Entry 8JRO (electron microscopy, 3.01 A resolution); this record covers chains C and A of the 4 polymer chains in the assembly.

Chain C (and A):
Protein: Ubiquitin-protein ligase E3A
Organism: Homo sapiens
Notes: EC 2.3.2.26; chain A of this document is another copy of the same molecule, construct and numbering; everything in this record applies to it too
UniProtKB: Q05086 (UBE3A_HUMAN); residue numbers follow UniProt; this construct covers 1-875
Chain sequence (875 residues; numbered 1 to 875; the number before each row is that of its first residue):
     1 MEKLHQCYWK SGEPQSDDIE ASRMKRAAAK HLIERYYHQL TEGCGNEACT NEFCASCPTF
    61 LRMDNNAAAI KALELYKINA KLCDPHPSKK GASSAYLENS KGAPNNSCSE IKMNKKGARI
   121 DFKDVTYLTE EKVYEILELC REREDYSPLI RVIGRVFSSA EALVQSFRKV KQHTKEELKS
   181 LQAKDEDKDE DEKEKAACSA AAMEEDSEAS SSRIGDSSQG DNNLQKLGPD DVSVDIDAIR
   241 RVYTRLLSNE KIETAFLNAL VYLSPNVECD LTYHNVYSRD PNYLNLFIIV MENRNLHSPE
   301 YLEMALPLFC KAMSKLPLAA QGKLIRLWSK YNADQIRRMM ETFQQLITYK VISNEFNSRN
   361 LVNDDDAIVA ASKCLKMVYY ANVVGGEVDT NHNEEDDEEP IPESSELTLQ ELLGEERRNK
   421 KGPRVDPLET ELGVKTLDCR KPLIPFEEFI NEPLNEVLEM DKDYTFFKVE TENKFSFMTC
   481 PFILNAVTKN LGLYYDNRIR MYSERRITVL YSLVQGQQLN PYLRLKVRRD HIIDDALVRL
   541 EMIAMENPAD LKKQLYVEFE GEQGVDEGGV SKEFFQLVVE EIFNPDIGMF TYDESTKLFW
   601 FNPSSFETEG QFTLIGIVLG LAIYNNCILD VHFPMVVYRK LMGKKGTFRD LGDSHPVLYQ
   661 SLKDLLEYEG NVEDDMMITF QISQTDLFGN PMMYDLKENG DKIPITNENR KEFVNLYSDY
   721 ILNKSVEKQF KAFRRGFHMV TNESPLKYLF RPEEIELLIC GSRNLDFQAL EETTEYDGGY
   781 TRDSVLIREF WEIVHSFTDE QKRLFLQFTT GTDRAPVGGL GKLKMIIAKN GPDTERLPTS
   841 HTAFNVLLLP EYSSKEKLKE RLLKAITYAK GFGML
Disordered / not traced: 1-119, 170-230, 870-875
Sequence notes: engineered mutation Ala-843 (Cys in Q05086)
Swiss-Prot annotation at these positions:
  - zinc finger: Cys-44 to Cys-83 (C4-type)
  - region: Ile-401 to Arg-418 (E6-binding)
  - modified residue: Ser-218 (Phosphoserine), Tyr-659 (Phosphotyrosine)
  - natural variant: Thr-129 (T129K: In AS; uncertain significance), Cys-140 (C140R: May be associated with AS), Val-156 (V156G: May be associated with AS), Asp-235 (D235V: In AS; uncertain significance), Leu-260 (L260H: In AS; uncertain significance; L260Q: In AS; uncertain significance), Leu-286 (L286W: In AS; uncertain significance), Asn-293 (N293T: May be associated with AS), Ser-358 (S358T: May be associated with AS), Leu-458 (L458P: In AS; uncertain significance), Pro-481 (P481L: In AS; uncertain significance), Arg-500 (R500P: In AS; uncertain significance), Met-501 (M501I: May be associated with AS), 10 further natural variant entries in UniProt
  - mutagenesis: Phe-750 (F750D: Disrupt trimer formation, 50-fold reduction in E3 ligase activity)
Reported in the primary citation:
  - disease-associated variants - R505P: decreased stability with Protein E6
  - disease-associated variants - R505P: decreased catalytic activity on p53
  - post-translational modification sites: Thr-508 (citing earlier work)

Interface between chain C and chain A:
Contacting residue pairs (6; chain C residue first):
  Ser-512(C) / Leu-519(A)
  Leu-513(C) / Leu-519(A)  hydrophobic
  Leu-513(C) / Pro-521(A)  hydrophobic
  Leu-519(C) / Ser-512(A)
  Leu-519(C) / Leu-513(A)  hydrophobic
  Pro-521(C) / Leu-513(A)  hydrophobic
Interface residues without a listed pair, chain C (5 interface residues in all): Val-509
Interface residues without a listed pair, chain A (5 interface residues in all): Val-509

Summary:
Chain C and chain A each contribute 5 residues to their interface. From UniProt: one mutagenesis site on chain
C. The paper reports that R505P of chain C reduces stability with Protein E6; a modification site at
Thr-508(C).
Both chains are Ubiquitin-protein ligase E3A (Homo sapiens). Entry 8JRO (Structure of E6AP-E6 complex in Att2
state) was determined by electron microscopy together with 8JRN, 8JRP, 8JRQ and 8JRR from the same study.
